7OGK - chains A and C of the 4 polymer chains in the assembly; structure by electron microscopy, 3.40 A resolution.

Chain A (and C):
Name: Polyribonucleotide nucleotidyltransferase
From: Escherichia coli (strain K12)
Notes: EC 2.7.7.8; chain C of this document is another copy of the same molecule, construct and numbering; everything in this record applies to it too
Reference sequence: P05055 (PNP_ECOLI); numbering as in UniProt (aligned over 1-711)
Sequence (711 residues; row label = number of the first residue in the row):
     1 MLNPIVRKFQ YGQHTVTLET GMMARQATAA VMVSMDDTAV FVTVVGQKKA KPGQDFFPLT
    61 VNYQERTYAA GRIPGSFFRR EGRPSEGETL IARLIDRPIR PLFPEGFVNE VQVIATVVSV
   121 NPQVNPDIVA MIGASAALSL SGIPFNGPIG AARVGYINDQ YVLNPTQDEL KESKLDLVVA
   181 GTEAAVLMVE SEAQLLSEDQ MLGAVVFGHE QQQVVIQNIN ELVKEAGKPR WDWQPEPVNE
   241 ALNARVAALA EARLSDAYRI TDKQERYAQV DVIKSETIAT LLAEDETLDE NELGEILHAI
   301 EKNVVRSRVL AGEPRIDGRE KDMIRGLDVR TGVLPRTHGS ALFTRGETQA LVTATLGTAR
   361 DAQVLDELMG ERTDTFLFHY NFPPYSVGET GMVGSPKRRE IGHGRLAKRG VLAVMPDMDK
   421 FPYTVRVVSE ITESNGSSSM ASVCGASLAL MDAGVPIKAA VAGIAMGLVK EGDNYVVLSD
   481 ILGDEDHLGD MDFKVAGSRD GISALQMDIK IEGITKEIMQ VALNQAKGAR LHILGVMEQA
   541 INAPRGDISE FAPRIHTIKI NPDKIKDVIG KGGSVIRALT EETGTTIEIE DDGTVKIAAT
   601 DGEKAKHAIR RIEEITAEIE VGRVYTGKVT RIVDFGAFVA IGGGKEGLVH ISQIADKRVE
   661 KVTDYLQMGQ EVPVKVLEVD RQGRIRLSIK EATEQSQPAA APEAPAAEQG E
Unresolved in the structure: 696-711
Curated features (UniProtKB/Swiss-Prot):
  - region: Phe-77 to Arg-80 (FFRR loop), Leu-327 to Thr-331 (Interaction with RNase E)
  - binding site (Mg(2+)): Asp-486, Asp-492
What the authors report for this chain:
  - binding site for 3'ETS(LeuZ): Phe-77
  - mutagenesis - K566A/K571A, K657A/R658A, R681A/Q682A/R684A/R686A: decreased stability

Chain A / chain C interface:
Residue-residue contacts (72; chain A residue first):
  Glu-86(A) / Arg-80(C)  salt bridge
  Asp-328(A) / Met-1(C)
  Asp-328(A) / Leu-2(C)
  Arg-330(A) / Leu-2(C)  hydrogen bond (side chain-backbone)
  Val-333(A) / Met-22(C)  hydrophobic
  Leu-334(A) / Met-32(C)  hydrophobic
  Leu-334(A) / Val-118(C)  hydrophobic
  Pro-335(A) / Ser-119(C)  hydrogen bond (backbone-side chain)
  Arg-336(A) / Asp-37(C)  salt bridge
  Arg-336(A) / Ala-69(C)
  Arg-336(A) / Ser-119(C)  hydrogen bond (backbone-side chain)
  Arg-336(A) / Val-120(C)
  Arg-336(A) / Asn-121(C)
  Thr-337(A) / Tyr-68(C)
  Thr-337(A) / Val-118(C)
  His-338(A) / Gly-71(C)
  Leu-342(A) / Met-22(C)  hydrophobic
  Leu-342(A) / Met-23(C)  hydrophobic
  Thr-344(A) / Arg-25(C)
  Gly-346(A) / Arg-25(C)  hydrogen bond (backbone-side chain)
  Glu-347(A) / Gln-26(C)
  Gln-349(A) / Met-22(C)
  Gln-349(A) / Met-23(C)
  Gln-349(A) / Ala-24(C)
  Gln-349(A) / Arg-25(C)
  Leu-351(A) / Met-23(C)  hydrophobic
  Thr-353(A) / Tyr-68(C)
  Thr-355(A) / Tyr-68(C)
  Thr-355(A) / Gly-71(C)
  Thr-355(A) / Arg-72(C)
  Gly-357(A) / Ile-73(C)
  Arg-360(A) / Arg-79(C)
  Asp-361(A) / Ile-73(C)
  Asp-361(A) / Arg-79(C)  hydrogen bond (backbone-side chain)
  Ala-362(A) / Arg-79(C)  hydrogen bond (backbone-side chain)
  Gln-363(A) / Phe-77(C)
  Gln-363(A) / Phe-78(C)  hydrogen bond (side chain-backbone)
  Val-364(A) / Phe-77(C)
  Leu-377(A) / Arg-79(C)
  His-379(A) / Arg-79(C)
  His-379(A) / Arg-80(C)
  Tyr-380(A) / Arg-80(C)  hydrogen bond (backbone-side chain)
  Asn-381(A) / Arg-66(C)  hydrogen bond
  Tyr-385(A) / Ala-24(C)  hydrophobic
  Tyr-385(A) / Ala-27(C)
  Tyr-385(A) / Phe-41(C)
  Tyr-385(A) / Thr-43(C)
  Tyr-385(A) / Ile-114(C)  hydrophobic
  Ser-386(A) / Gln-26(C)
  Gly-388(A) / Gln-26(C)
  Gly-388(A) / Val-45(C)
  Glu-389(A) / Val-45(C)
  Thr-390(A) / Gln-47(C)
  Thr-390(A) / Glu-110(C)  hydrogen bond
  Thr-390(A) / Gln-112(C)  hydrogen bond
  Gly-391(A) / Gln-112(C)
  Val-393(A) / Asn-62(C)
  Val-393(A) / Gln-64(C)
  Ser-395(A) / Arg-83(C)
  Pro-396(A) / Arg-80(C)
  Thr-424(A) / Ile-73(C)
  Arg-426(A) / Pro-74(C)
  Arg-426(A) / Arg-79(C)
  Arg-426(A) / Glu-81(C)  salt bridge
  Val-428(A) / Tyr-68(C)  hydrophobic
  Glu-430(A) / Arg-66(C)  salt bridge
  Glu-430(A) / Tyr-68(C)  hydrogen bond
  Thr-432(A) / Ala-24(C)
  Glu-433(A) / Ala-24(C)  hydrogen bond (side chain-backbone)
  Glu-433(A) / Arg-25(C)  salt bridge
  Glu-433(A) / Gln-26(C)
  Ser-434(A) / Gln-26(C)  hydrogen bond (backbone-side chain)
Interface residues without a listed pair, chain A (49 interface residues in all): Ser-85, Gly-326, Pro-384, Val-387, Met-392, Asn-435
Interface residues without a listed pair, chain C (37 interface residues in all): Thr-116

Summary:
49 residues of chain A face 37 of chain C across their interface, with 14 hydrogen bonds and 5 salt bridges.
Polar pairs include Glu-86(A)/Arg-80(C), Arg-336(A)/Asp-37(C) and Arg-426(A)/Glu-81(C). From the paper: a
binding site for 3'ETS(LeuZ) at Phe-77(A); K566A/K571A, K657A/R658A and R681A/Q682A/R684A/R686A of chain A
reduce stability.
Chain A and chain C are both Polyribonucleotide nucleotidyltransferase (Escherichia coli (strain K12)); the
structure, A cooperative PNPase-Hfq-RNA carrier complex facilitates bacterial riboregulation.
PNPase-3'ETS(leuZ), was determined by electron microscopy, deposited together with 7OGL and 7OGM.
